Entry 2Y3W (X-ray diffraction, 1.98 A resolution); this record covers chains A and B.

# Chain A (and B)
Protein: Spindle assembly abnormal protein 6 homolog
Source organism: Danio rerio
Notes: fragment: head domain and start of coiled-coil domain, residues 1-179; chain B of this document is another copy of the same molecule, construct and numbering; everything in this record applies to it too
UniProt: Q7ZVT3 (SAS6_DANRE); residue numbers follow UniProt; this construct covers 1-179
Amino-acid sequence (182 residues; numbered -2 to 179; the number before each row is that of its first residue; numbers below 1 keep their minus sign (Gly-2 is residue -2)):
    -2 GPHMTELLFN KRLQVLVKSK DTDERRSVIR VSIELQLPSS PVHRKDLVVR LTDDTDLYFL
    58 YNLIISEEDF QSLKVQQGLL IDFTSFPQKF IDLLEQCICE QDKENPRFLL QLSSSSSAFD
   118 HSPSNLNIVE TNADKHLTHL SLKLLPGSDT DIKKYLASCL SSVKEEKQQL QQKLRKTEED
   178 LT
Not modelled in the structure: -2, 36-41, 177-179 (chain B: -2 to 0, 16-20, 112-117, 178-179)
Sequence notes: expression tag (-2 to 0); engineered mutation Asp131 (Phe in Q7ZVT3)

# How chain A and chain B interact
Pairs across the interface (41):
  Leu54(A) with Leu157(B), hydrophobic
  Tyr55(A) with Lys150(B); Lys151(B); Ala154(B)
  Asp146(A) with Thr147(B), hydrogen bond; Lys150(B), salt bridge
  Thr147(A) with Asp146(B), hydrogen bond
  Ile149(A) with Lys150(B)
  Lys150(A) with Asp146(B), salt bridge; Ile149(B); Leu153(B)
  Lys151(A) with Tyr55(B)
  Leu153(A) with Lys150(B); Leu153(B), hydrophobic; Leu157(B), hydrophobic
  Ala154(A) with Leu54(B); Tyr55(B), hydrophobic; Leu153(B)
  Cys156(A) with Leu157(B)
  Leu157(A) with Leu54(B), hydrophobic; Leu153(B), hydrophobic; Cys156(B), hydrophobic; Leu157(B)
  Ser158(A) with Leu54(B)
  Val160(A) with Val160(B), hydrophobic
  Lys161(A) with Asp51(B), hydrogen bond (side chain-backbone)
  Glu163(A) with Lys164(B)
  Lys164(A) with Val160(B); Glu163(B), salt bridge; Leu167(B)
  Leu167(A) with Lys164(B); Leu167(B), hydrophobic; Gln168(B); Leu171(B), hydrophobic
  Gln168(A) with Leu167(B)
  Lys170(A) with Leu171(B)
  Leu171(A) with Lys170(B); Leu171(B), hydrophobic
  Thr174(A) with Leu171(B); Thr174(B)
  Glu175(A) with Thr174(B)
Interface residues without a listed pair, chain B (22 interface residues in all): Lys161, Glu175

# Summary
The chain A/chain B interface involves 22 residues from each chain, with 3 hydrogen bonds and 3 salt bridges.
Among the polar pairs are Asp146(A)-Lys150(B), Lys164(A)-Glu163(B) and Asp146(A)-Thr147(B).
Chain A and chain B are both Spindle assembly abnormal protein 6 homolog (Danio rerio); the structure,
N-terminal head domain and beginning of coiled coil domain of Danio rerio SAS-6, was determined by X-ray
diffraction, deposited together with 2Y3V.
